8Q80 - chains A and B; structure by X-ray diffraction, 1.85 A resolution.

== Chain A (and B) ==
Name: Photorhabdus luminescens subsp. laumondii TTO1 complete genome segment 3/17
From: Photorhabdus laumondii subsp. laumondii TTO1
Notes: chain B of this document is another copy of the same molecule, construct and numbering; everything in this record applies to it too
UniProtKB: Q7N8I8 (Q7N8I8_PHOLL); numbering as in UniProt (aligned over 1-371)
Amino-acid sequence (371 residues; row label = number of the first residue in the row):
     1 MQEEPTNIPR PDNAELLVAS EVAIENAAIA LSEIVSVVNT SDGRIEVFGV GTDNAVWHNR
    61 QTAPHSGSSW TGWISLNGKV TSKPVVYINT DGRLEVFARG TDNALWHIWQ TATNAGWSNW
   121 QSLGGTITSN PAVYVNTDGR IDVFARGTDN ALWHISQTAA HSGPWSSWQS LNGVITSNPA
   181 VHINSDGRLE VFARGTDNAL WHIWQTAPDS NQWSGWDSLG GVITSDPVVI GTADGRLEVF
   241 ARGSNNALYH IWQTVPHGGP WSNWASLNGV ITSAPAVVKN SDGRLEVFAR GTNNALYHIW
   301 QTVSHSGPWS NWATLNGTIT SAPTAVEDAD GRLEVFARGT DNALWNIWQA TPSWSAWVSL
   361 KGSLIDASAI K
Not modelled in the structure: 1-28
Small-molecule neighbours:
  - methyl alpha-L-fucopyranoside (MFU), molecule 1: Gly78, Lys79, Val80, Gly100, Thr101, Asp102, Trp106, Trp120
  - methyl alpha-L-fucopyranoside (MFU), molecule 2: Gly125, Thr126, Ile127, Gly147, Thr148, Asp149, Trp153, Trp168
  - methyl alpha-L-fucopyranoside (MFU), molecule 3: Gly173, Val174, Ile175, Gly195, Thr196, Trp201, Trp216
  - methyl alpha-L-fucopyranoside (MFU), molecule 4: Gly317, Thr318, Ile319, Gly339, Thr340, Trp345, Trp357

== Chain A / chain B interface ==
Contacting residue pairs (53; chain A residue first):
  Ser41(A) with Ser185(B), hydrogen bond (side chain-backbone); Gly235(B)
  Asp42(A) with Asp234(B); Pro256(B)
  Gly43(A) with Ala233(B)
  Pro64(A) with Asp234(B); His305(B), hydrogen bond (backbone-side chain)
  His65(A) with Ser304(B); His305(B)
  Thr90(A) with Thr137(B), hydrogen bond (side chain-backbone)
  Asp91(A) with Asp186(B); Pro208(B)
  Thr113(A) with Ser185(B); Asp186(B)
  Thr137(A) with Thr90(B), hydrogen bond (backbone-side chain); Gly139(B); His161(B), hydrogen bond
  Asp138(A) with Asp138(B); Ala160(B)
  Gly139(A) with Thr137(B)
  Ala160(A) with Asp138(B)
  His161(A) with Thr137(B), hydrogen bond; Asp209(B), salt bridge
  Ser185(A) with Ser41(B), hydrogen bond (backbone-side chain); Asp91(B); Thr113(B)
  Asp186(A) with Asp91(B); Thr113(B)
  Pro208(A) with Asp91(B)
  Asp209(A) with His161(B), salt bridge
  Ala233(A) with Gly43(B); Ala329(B)
  Asp234(A) with Asp42(B); Pro64(B)
  Gly235(A) with Ser41(B)
  Pro256(A) with Asp42(B)
  His257(A) with Thr113(B)
  Ser281(A) with Ser281(B); Gly331(B)
  Asp282(A) with Ala329(B); Asp330(B)
  Ser304(A) with His65(B)
  His305(A) with Pro64(B), hydrogen bond (side chain-backbone); His65(B); Ala329(B); Asp330(B), salt bridge
  Glu327(A) with Ser281(B)
  Ala329(A) with Asp282(B); His305(B)
  Asp330(A) with Asp282(B); Ser304(B); His305(B), salt bridge
  Gly331(A) with Ser281(B)
Other interface residues (no listed pair), chain A (33 interface residues in all): Gly92, Gly187, Gly283
Other interface residues (no listed pair), chain B (34 interface residues in all): Arg44, Gly92, Gly187, His257, Gly283, Glu327

== In short ==
The interface between chain A and chain B involves 33 residues on one side and 34 on the other; the contacts
include 8 hydrogen bonds and 4 salt bridges. Polar contacts include His161(A)-Asp209(B), His305(A)-Asp330(B)
and Ser41(A)-Ser185(B). Ligands of chain A: 4 copies of methyl alpha-L-fucopyranoside.
Chain A and chain B are both Photorhabdus luminescens subsp. laumondii TTO1 complete genome segment 3/17
(Photorhabdus laumondii subsp. laumondii TTO1); the structure, Photorhabdus laumondii lectin PLL2 in complex
with alpha-methyl-fucoside, was determined by X-ray diffraction, deposited together with 8Q7U, 8Q81, 8Q82 and
8Q83.
